8FJL - chains E and M of the 42 polymer chains in the assembly; structure by electron microscopy, 3.27 A resolution.

[Chain E]
Molecule: Major inner capsid protein VP3
Source organism: Golden shiner reovirus
Notes: EC 3.6.4.13
UniProtKB: Q8JU60 (CAPSD_AQRVC); numbering as in UniProt (aligned over 77-1214)
Amino-acid sequence (1138 residues; numbered 77 to 1214; the number before each row is that of its first residue):
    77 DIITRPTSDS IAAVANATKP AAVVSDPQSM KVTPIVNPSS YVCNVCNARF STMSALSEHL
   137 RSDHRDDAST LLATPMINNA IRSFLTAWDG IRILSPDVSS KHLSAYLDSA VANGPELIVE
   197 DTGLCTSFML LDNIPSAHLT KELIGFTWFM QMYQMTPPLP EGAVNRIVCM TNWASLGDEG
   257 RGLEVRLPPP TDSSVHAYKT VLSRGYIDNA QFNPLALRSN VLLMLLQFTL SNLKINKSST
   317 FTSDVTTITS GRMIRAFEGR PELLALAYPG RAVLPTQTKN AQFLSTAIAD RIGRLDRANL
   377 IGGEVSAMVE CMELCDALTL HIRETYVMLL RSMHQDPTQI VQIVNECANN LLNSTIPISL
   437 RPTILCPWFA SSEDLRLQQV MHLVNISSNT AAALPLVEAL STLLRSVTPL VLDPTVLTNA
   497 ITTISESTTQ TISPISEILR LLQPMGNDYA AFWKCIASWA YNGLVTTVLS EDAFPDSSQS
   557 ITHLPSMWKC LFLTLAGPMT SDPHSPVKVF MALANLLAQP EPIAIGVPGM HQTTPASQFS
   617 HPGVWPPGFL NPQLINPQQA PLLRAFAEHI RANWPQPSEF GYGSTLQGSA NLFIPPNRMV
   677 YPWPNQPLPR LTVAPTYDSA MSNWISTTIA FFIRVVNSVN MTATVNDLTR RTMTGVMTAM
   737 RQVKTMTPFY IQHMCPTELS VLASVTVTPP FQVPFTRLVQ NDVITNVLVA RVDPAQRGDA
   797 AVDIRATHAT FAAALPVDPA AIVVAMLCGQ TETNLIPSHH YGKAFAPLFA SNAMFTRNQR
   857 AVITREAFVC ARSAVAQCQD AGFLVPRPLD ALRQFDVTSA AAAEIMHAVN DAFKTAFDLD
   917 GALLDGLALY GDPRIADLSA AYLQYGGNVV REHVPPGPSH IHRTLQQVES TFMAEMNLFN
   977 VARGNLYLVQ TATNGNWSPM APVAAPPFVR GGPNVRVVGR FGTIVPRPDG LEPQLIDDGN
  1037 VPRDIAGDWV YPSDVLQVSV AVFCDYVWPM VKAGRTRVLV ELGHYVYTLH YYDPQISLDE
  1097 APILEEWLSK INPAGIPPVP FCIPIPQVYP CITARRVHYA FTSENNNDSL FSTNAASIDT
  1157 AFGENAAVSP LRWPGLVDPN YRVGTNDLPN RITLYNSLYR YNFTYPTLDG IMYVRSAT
Disordered / not traced: 77-107, 1214
Swiss-Prot annotation at these positions:
  - zinc finger: Tyr117 to His140 (C2H2-type)
Metal / ion sites: Zn2+: Cys119, Cys122, His135, His140

[Chain M]
Molecule: Major inner capsid protein VP3
Source organism: Golden shiner reovirus
Notes: EC 3.6.4.13; fragment: N-terminal residues  13-106
UniProtKB: Q8JU60 (CAPSD_AQRVC); numbering as in UniProt (aligned over 13-106)
Amino-acid sequence (94 residues; each row starts with the number of its first residue):
    13 TASPADTNVV PAKDAPTTNS PPSTTSPNQA AADANQQQAG IVSSQSGPNA VGDSAPSTSV
    73 NNDGDIITRP TSDSIAAVAN ATKPAAVVSD PQSM

[Interface between chain E and chain M]
Contacting residue pairs - 38 pairs, chain E then chain M:
  Ile220(E) - Gln104(M)  hydrogen bond (backbone-side chain)
  Gly221(E) - Gln104(M)
  Met228(E) - Val100(M)
  Tyr229(E) - Pro96(M)
  Tyr229(E) - Ala97(M)  hydrogen bond (backbone-backbone)
  Tyr229(E) - Val100(M)  hydrophobic
  Gln230(E) - Ala97(M)
  Met231(E) - Pro96(M)  hydrophobic
  Thr316(E) - Ile78(M)  hydrogen bond (side chain-backbone)
  Thr316(E) - Ile79(M)
  Phe317(E) - Asp77(M)  hydrogen bond (backbone-side chain)
  Thr318(E) - Ser86(M)
  Thr318(E) - Ile87(M)
  Val321(E) - Ile87(M)  hydrophobic
  Ile324(E) - Thr94(M)
  Glu334(E) - Thr80(M)
  Glu334(E) - Arg81(M)  salt bridge
  Glu334(E) - Ser86(M)  hydrogen bond
  Arg347(E) - Thr94(M)
  Arg373(E) - Asp75(M)  hydrogen bond (side chain-backbone)
  Arg373(E) - Gly76(M)
  Arg373(E) - Asp77(M)  salt bridge
  Gly379(E) - Asn40(M)  hydrogen bond (backbone-side chain)
  Gly379(E) - Val72(M)
  Glu380(E) - Asn40(M)  hydrogen bond
  Glu380(E) - Val72(M)
  Glu380(E) - Gly76(M)
  Val381(E) - Gly76(M)
  Val381(E) - Ile78(M)  hydrophobic
  Ser382(E) - Gly76(M)  hydrogen bond (backbone-backbone)
  Ser382(E) - Asp77(M)
  Pro433(E) - Val63(M)  hydrophobic
  Arg437(E) - Val63(M)
  Arg437(E) - Gly64(M)
  Asp1205(E) - Val63(M)
  Gly1206(E) - Val63(M)
  Tyr1209(E) - Gly59(M)
  Tyr1209(E) - Pro60(M)  hydrophobic
Interface residues without a listed pair, chain E (37 interface residues in all): Trp224, Ser315, Ser319, Thr322, Met329, Ile330, Ala332, Pro337, Leu340, Val349, Asn375, Ser435, Thr1200, Met1208
Interface residues without a listed pair, chain M (33 interface residues in all): Thr37, Ser38, Ser66, Pro68, Asn73, Ala89, Val90, Ala91, Ala93, Lys95, Ser101, Asp102, Pro103

[In short]
The interface between chain E and chain M involves 37 residues on one side and 33 on the other; the contacts
include 9 hydrogen bonds and 2 salt bridges. Polar pairs include Glu334(E)-Arg81(M), Arg373(E)-Asp77(M) and
Ile220(E)-Gln104(M). Cys119(E), Cys122(E), His135(E) and His140(E) coordinate Zn2+.
Chain E is Major inner capsid protein VP3 and chain M is Major inner capsid protein VP3, both from Golden
shiner reovirus; the structure, Golden Shiner Reovirus Core Tropical Vertex, was determined by electron
microscopy, deposited together with 8FJK.
